6CTM - chains T and A of the 4 polymer chains in the assembly; structure by X-ray diffraction, 2.10 A resolution.

# Chain T
Molecule: 16-nt DNA strand
Sequence (16 nucleotides; each row starts with the number of its first residue):
     1 CCGACAGCGC ATCAGC

# Chain A
Protein: DNA polymerase beta
Organism: Homo sapiens
Notes: EC 2.7.7.7, 4.2.99.-
UniProtKB: P06746 (DPOLB_HUMAN); numbering as in UniProt (aligned over 1-335)
Chain sequence (335 residues; row label = number of the first residue in the row):
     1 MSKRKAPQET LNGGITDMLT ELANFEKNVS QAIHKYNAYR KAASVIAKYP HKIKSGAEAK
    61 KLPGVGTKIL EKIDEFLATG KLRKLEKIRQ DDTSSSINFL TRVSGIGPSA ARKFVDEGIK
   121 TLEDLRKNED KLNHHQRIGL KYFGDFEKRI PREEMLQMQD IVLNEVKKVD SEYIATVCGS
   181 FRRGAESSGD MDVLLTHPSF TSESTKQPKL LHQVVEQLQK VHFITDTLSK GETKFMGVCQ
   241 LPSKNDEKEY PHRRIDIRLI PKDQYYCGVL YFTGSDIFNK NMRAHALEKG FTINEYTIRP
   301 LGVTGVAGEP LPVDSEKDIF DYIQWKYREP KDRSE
Unresolved in the structure: 1-9
Sequence notes: conflict Leu70 (Ala in P06746)
Metal / ion sites: Na+ site 1: Thr101, Val103 (shared with 1 residue of chain P); Mg2+: Asp190, Asp192 (together with FDJ); Na+ site 2: Asp190, Asp192 (together with FDJ)
Ligand contacts: FDJ (5'-O-[(R)-{[(R)-[(R)-chloro(phosphono)methyl](hydroxy)phosphoryl]oxy}(hydroxy)phosphoryl]thymidine): Arg149, Gly179, Ser180, Arg183, Ser188, Gly189, Asp190, Asp192, Tyr271, Phe272, Thr273, Gly274, Ser275, Asp276, Asn279
UniProt features mapped onto this chain:
  - region: Arg183 to Asp192 (DNA-binding)
  - active site: Lys72 (Nucleophile)
  - binding site (K(+)): Lys60, Leu62, Val65, Thr101, Val103, Ile106
  - binding site (Na(+)): Lys60, Leu62, Val65, Thr101, Val103, Ile106
  - binding site (dATP): Arg149, Ser180, Arg183, Gly189, Asp190
  - binding site (dCTP): Arg149, Ser180, Arg183, Gly189, Asp190
  - binding site (dGTP): Arg149, Ser180, Arg183, Gly189, Asp190, Asp192
  - binding site (dTTP): Arg149, Ser180, Arg183, Gly189, Asp190
  - binding site (Mg(2+)): Asp190, Asp192, Asp256
  - modified residue: Lys72 (N6-acetyllysine), Arg83 (Omega-N-methylarginine), Arg152 (Omega-N-methylarginine)
  - cross-link (Glycyl lysine isopeptide (Lys-Gly)): Lys41 (interchain with G-Cter in ubiquitin), Lys61 (interchain with G-Cter in ubiquitin), Lys81 (interchain with G-Cter in ubiquitin)
  - natural variant: Leu22 (L22P: Found in a gastric cancer sample; uncertain significance), Tyr39 (Y39C: Found in a gastric cancer sample; uncertain significance), Gly118 (G118V: Decreased DNA-directed DNA polymerase activity), Arg137 (R137Q: Decreased function in base-excision repair), Arg149 (R149I: Decreased DNA-directed DNA polymerase activity), Asp160 (D160N: Found in a gastric cancer sample; uncertain significance), Cys239 (C239R: Found in a gastric cancer sample; uncertain significance), Lys289 (K289M: Found in a colon cancer sample; uncertain significance), Asn294 (N294D: Found in a gastric cancer sample; uncertain significance), Glu295 (E295K: Found in a gastric cancer sample; uncertain significance)
  - mutagenesis: Phe25 (F25W: No effect on 5'-dRP lyase activity. Decreased ssDNA binding), His34 (H34G: Decreased 5'-dRP lyase activity. Decreased ssDNA binding), Lys35 (K35A: Decreased 5'-dRP lyase activity. Decreased ssDNA binding. Loss of 5'-dRP lyase activity; when associated with A-68 and A-72. Decreased ssDNA binding; when associated with A-68 and A-72 ...), Tyr39 (Y39F: No effect on 5'-dRP lyase activity; Y39Q: Abolishes DNA polymerase and 5'-dRP lyase activity), Lys41 (K41R: Abolishes ubiquitination; when associated with R-61 and R-81), Lys60 (K60A: Decreased 5'-dRP lyase activity. Decreased ssDNA binding), Lys61 (K61R: Abolishes ubiquitination; when associated with R-41 and R-81), Lys68 (K68A: No effect on 5'-dRP lyase activity. Decreased ssDNA binding. Loss of 5'-dRP lyase activity; when associated with A-35 and A-72. Decreased ssDNA binding; when associated with A-35 and A-72 ...), Glu71 (E71Q: No effect on 5'-dRP lyase activity. No effect on structure shown by circular dichroism. No effect on ssDNA binding), Lys72 (K72A: Severely reduced 5'-dRP lyase activity. Does not affect ssDNA binding. Loss of 5'-dRP lyase activity; when associated with A-35 and A-68. Decreased ssDNA binding ...), Glu75 (E75A: Slightly decreased 5'-dRP lyase activity. Decreased ssDNA binding. No effect on structure shown by circular dichroism), Lys81 (K81R: Abolishes ubiquitination; when associated with R-41 and R-61), 5 further mutagenesis entries in UniProt
What the authors report for this chain:
  - binding site for FDJ: Arg183
  - conformationally variable residues (side-chain flip): Arg254

# Chain T / chain A interface
Contacting residue pairs (28; chain T residue first):
  DC5(T) with His34(A), stacking on the base; Leu287(A), phosphate contact
  DA6(T) with Lys280(A), salt bridge to the phosphate; Arg283(A), hydrogen bond to the base; Leu287(A), phosphate contact
  DG7(T) with Tyr271(A), base contact; Arg283(A), hydrogen bond to the sugar; Leu287(A), phosphate contact; Thr292(A), hydrogen bond to the phosphate; Ile293(A), sugar contact; Asn294(A), phosphate contact
  DC8(T) with Asn294(A), hydrogen bond to the phosphate; Glu295(A), sugar contact; Tyr296(A), phosphate contact
  DG9(T) with Thr233(A), phosphate contact; Lys234(A), hydrogen bond to the base; Arg258(A), sugar contact; Glu295(A), sugar contact; Tyr296(A), hydrogen bond to the phosphate
  DC10(T) with Ser229(A), phosphate contact; Lys230(A), hydrogen bond to the phosphate; Gly231(A), phosphate contact; Glu232(A), hydrogen bond to the phosphate; Thr233(A), hydrogen bond to the phosphate; Lys234(A), hydrogen bond to the phosphate
  DA11(T) with Leu228(A), sugar contact; Ser229(A), sugar contact; Lys230(A), hydrogen bond to the phosphate
Other interface residues (no listed pair), chain T (8 interface residues in all): DT12
Other interface residues (no listed pair), chain A (21 interface residues in all): Asn133, His134, Ala284

# Summary
8 residues of chain T and 21 residues of chain A are in contact, with 11 hydrogen bonds, 1 salt bridge and 1
aromatic stacking contact. Polar pairs include DA6(T)-Arg283(A), DG9(T)-Lys234(A) and DG7(T)-Arg283(A). Chain
A binds compound FDJ. The paper reports a binding site for FDJ at Arg183(A); conformational variability at
Arg254(A).
Chain T is a 16-nt DNA strand and chain A is DNA polymerase beta (Homo sapiens); the structure, Ternary
complex crystal structure of DNA polymerase Beta with a dideoxy terminated primer with CHCL(R-isomer), beta
..., was determined by X-ray diffraction (same publication as 6BEL, 6BEM, 6CR3, 6CR4, 6CR5, 6CR6 and 20
further entries).
